Entry 7JL3 (electron microscopy, 4.20 A resolution (low resolution: residue-level contacts below are approximate; hydrogen-bond / salt-bridge calls are withheld)); this record covers chains E and Y of the 8 polymer chains in the assembly.

# Chain E
Protein: Antiviral innate immune response receptor RIG-I
Organism: Homo sapiens
Notes: EC 3.6.4.13
Reference sequence: O95786 (DDX58_HUMAN), isoform O95786-2; residues 204-925 here correspond to UniProt positions 159-880 (UniProt number = residue number - 45)
Amino-acid sequence (722 residues; numbered 204 to 925; the number before each row is that of its first residue):
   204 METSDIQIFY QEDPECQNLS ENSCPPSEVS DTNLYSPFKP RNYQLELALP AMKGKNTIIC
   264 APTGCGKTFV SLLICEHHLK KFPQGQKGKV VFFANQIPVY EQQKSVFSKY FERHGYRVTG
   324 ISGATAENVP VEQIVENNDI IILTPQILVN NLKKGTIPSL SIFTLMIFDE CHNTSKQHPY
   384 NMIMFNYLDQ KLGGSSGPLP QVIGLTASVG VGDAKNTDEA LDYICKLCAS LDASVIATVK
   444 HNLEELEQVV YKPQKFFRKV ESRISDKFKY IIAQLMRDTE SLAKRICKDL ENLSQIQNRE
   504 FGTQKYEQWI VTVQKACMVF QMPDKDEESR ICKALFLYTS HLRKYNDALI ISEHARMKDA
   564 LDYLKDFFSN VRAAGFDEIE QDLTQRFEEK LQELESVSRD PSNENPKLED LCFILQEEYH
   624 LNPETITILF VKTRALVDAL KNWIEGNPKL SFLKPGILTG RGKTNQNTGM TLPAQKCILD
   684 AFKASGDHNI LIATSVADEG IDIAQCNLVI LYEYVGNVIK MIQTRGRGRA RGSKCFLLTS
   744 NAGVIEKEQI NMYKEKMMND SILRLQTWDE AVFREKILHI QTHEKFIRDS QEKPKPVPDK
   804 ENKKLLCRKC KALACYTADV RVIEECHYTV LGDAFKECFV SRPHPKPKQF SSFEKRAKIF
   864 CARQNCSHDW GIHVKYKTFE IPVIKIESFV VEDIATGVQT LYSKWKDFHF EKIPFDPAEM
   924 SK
Not modelled in the structure: 204-238, 398-399, 527, 575-580, 666-671, 687-688, 797-803, 852-857, 919-925
Bound ions: Zn2+: Cys-810, Cys-813, Cys-864, Cys-869
Residues lining bound ligands:
  - ADP (adenosine-5'-diphosphate): Phe-241, Lys-242, Arg-244, Gln-247, Pro-265, Thr-266, Gly-267, Cys-268, Gly-269, Lys-270, Thr-271, Phe-272, Asp-705, Arg-732
  - tetrafluoroaluminate (ALF): Thr-266, Lys-270, Glu-373, Ala-410, Glu-702, Gly-703, Gln-726, Arg-730, Arg-732

# Chain Y
Molecule: dsRNA strand 2
Sequence (42 nucleotides; row label = number of the first residue in the row):
     1 UCAGUCAGUC AGUCUCAGUC AGUCAGUCUC AGUCAGUCAG UC

# Interface between chain E and chain Y
Contacting residue pairs (38):
  Asn-298(E) / U9(Y)
  Ile-300(E) / U9(Y)
  Ile-300(E) / C10(Y)
  Ser-325(E) / C10(Y)
  Gly-326(E) / C10(Y)
  Gly-326(E) / A11(Y)
  Thr-347(E) / U9(Y)
  Thr-347(E) / C10(Y)
  Gln-349(E) / U9(Y)
  Gln-349(E) / C10(Y)
  Ile-350(E) / C10(Y)
  Ile-350(E) / A11(Y)
  Asn-353(E) / C10(Y)
  Asn-353(E) / A11(Y)
  Gln-511(E) / A3(Y)
  Val-514(E) / U5(Y)
  Lys-518(E) / A3(Y)
  Lys-518(E) / G4(Y)
  Arg-546(E) / U5(Y)
  Lys-635(E) / C6(Y)
  Lys-635(E) / A7(Y)
  Thr-636(E) / C6(Y)
  Thr-636(E) / A7(Y)
  Arg-637(E) / A7(Y)
  Arg-637(E) / G8(Y)
  Thr-662(E) / G8(Y)
  Gly-663(E) / G8(Y)
  Arg-664(E) / U9(Y)
  Arg-664(E) / C10(Y)
  Thr-697(E) / A7(Y)
  Thr-697(E) / G8(Y)
  Ser-698(E) / A7(Y)
  Val-699(E) / G8(Y)
  His-830(E) / G12(Y)
  Lys-878(E) / U13(Y)
  Lys-878(E) / C14(Y)
  Lys-878(E) / U15(Y)
  Lys-880(E) / C14(Y)
Interface residues without a listed pair, chain E (27 interface residues in all): Gln-299, Glu-827, Cys-829

# Overview
27 residues of chain E and 13 residues of chain Y are in contact. Bound to chain E: ADP and
tetrafluoroaluminate. Cys-810(E), Cys-813(E), Cys-864(E) and Cys-869(E) coordinate Zn2+.
Here chain E is Antiviral innate immune response receptor RIG-I (Homo sapiens) and chain Y is dsRNA strand 2.
Entry 7JL3 (Cryo-EM structure of RIG-I:dsRNA filament in complex with RIPLET PrySpry domain (trimer)) was
determined by electron microscopy, deposited together with 7JL0, 7JL1, 7JL2 and 7JL4.
